PDB entry 5U5Q | X-ray diffraction, 3.80 A resolution | chains B and L of the 12 polymer chains in the assembly

== Chain B ==
Protein: DNA-directed RNA polymerase II subunit RPB2
Source organism: Saccharomyces cerevisiae (strain ATCC 204508 / S288c)
Notes: EC 2.7.7.6
UniProtKB: P08518 (RPB2_YEAST); numbering as in UniProt (aligned over 1-1224)
Amino-acid sequence (1224 residues; row label = number of the first residue in the row):
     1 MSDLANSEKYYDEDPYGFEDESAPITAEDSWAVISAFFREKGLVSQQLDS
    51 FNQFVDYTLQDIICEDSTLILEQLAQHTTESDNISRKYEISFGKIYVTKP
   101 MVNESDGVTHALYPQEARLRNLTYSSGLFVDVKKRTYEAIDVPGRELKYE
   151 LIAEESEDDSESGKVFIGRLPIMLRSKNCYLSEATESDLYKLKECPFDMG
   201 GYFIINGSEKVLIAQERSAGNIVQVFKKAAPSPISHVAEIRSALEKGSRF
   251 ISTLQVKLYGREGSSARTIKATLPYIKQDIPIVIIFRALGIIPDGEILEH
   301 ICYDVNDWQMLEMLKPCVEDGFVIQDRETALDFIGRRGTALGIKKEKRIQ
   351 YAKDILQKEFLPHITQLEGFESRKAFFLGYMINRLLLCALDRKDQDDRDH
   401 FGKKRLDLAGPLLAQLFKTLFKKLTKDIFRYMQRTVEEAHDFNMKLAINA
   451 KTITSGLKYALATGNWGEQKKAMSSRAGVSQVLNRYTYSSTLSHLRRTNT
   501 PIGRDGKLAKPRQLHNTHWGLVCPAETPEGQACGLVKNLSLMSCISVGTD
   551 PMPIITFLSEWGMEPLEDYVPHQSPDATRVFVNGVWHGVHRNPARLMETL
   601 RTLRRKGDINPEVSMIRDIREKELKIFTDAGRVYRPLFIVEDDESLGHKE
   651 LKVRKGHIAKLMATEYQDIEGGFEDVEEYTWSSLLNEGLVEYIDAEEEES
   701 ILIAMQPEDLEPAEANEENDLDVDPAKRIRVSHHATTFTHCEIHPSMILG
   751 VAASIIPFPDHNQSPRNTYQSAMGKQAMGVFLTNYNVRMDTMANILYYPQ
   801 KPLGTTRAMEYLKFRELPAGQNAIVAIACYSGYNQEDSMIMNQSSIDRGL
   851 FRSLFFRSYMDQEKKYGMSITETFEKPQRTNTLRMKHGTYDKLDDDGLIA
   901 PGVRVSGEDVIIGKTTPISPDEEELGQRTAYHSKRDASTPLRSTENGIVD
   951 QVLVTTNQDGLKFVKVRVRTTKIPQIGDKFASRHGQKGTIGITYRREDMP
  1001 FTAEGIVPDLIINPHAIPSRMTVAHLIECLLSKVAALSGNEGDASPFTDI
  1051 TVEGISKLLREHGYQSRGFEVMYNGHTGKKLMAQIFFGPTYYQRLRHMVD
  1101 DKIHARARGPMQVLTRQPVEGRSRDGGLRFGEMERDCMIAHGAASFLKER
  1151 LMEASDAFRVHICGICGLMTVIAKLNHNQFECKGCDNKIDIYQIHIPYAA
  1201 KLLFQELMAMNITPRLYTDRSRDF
Not modelled in the structure: 1-19, 77-89, 135-163, 920-932
Metal / ion sites: Zn2+: Cys-1163, Cys-1166, Cys-1182, Cys-1185
What the authors report for this chain:
  - conformationally variable residues (order/disorder transition): Ile-70 to Gln-76, Gly-335 to Lys-345, Trp-466 to Ala-477, Glu-717 to Asp-722

== Chain L ==
Protein: DNA-directed RNA polymerases I, II, and III subunit RPABC4
Source organism: Saccharomyces cerevisiae (strain ATCC 204508 / S288c)
UniProtKB: P40422 (RPAB4_YEAST); numbering as in UniProt (aligned over 1-70)
Amino-acid sequence (70 residues; row label = number of the first residue in the row):
     1 MSREGFQIPTNLDAAAAGTSQARTATLKYICAECSSKLSLSRTDAVRCKD
    51 CGHRILLKARTKRLVQFEAR
Not modelled in the structure: 1-24
Metal / ion sites: Zn2+: Cys-31, Cys-34, Cys-48, Cys-51
Swiss-Prot annotation at these positions:
  - zinc finger: Cys-31 to Cys-51 (C4-type)
  - binding site (Zn(2+)): Cys-31, Cys-34, Cys-48, Cys-51

== How chain B and chain L interact ==
Pairs across the interface (41):
  Glu-104(B) / Arg-47(L)  salt bridge
  Glu-104(B) / Arg-54(L)  salt bridge
  Asp-106(B) / Arg-47(L)  hydrogen bond (backbone-side chain)
  Gly-107(B) / Arg-47(L)
  His-110(B) / His-53(L)  hydrogen bond
  His-110(B) / Arg-54(L)
  Glu-116(B) / His-53(L)  salt bridge
  Glu-116(B) / Arg-54(L)  salt bridge
  Arg-120(B) / Arg-54(L)
  Lys-193(B) / Ala-32(L)  hydrogen bond (side chain-backbone)
  Lys-193(B) / Glu-33(L)
  Arg-852(B) / Arg-70(L)  hydrogen bond (side chain-backbone)
  Glu-875(B) / Arg-42(L)  salt bridge
  Asp-894(B) / Lys-58(L)  salt bridge
  Asp-896(B) / Tyr-29(L)  hydrogen bond
  Asp-896(B) / Lys-58(L)  salt bridge
  Leu-898(B) / Lys-58(L)
  Ile-899(B) / Lys-58(L)  hydrogen bond (backbone-side chain)
  Ala-900(B) / Ala-59(L)
  Ala-900(B) / Thr-61(L)
  Pro-901(B) / Ala-59(L)
  Pro-901(B) / Arg-60(L)
  Pro-901(B) / Thr-61(L)  hydrogen bond (backbone-side chain)
  Gly-902(B) / Val-65(L)
  Val-903(B) / Thr-61(L)
  Arg-904(B) / Gln-66(L)  hydrogen bond (side chain-backbone)
  Arg-904(B) / Phe-67(L)
  Arg-904(B) / Glu-68(L)  salt bridge
  Ile-948(B) / Phe-67(L)  hydrophobic
  Gln-951(B) / Leu-57(L)
  Val-952(B) / Leu-57(L)
  Val-952(B) / Lys-58(L)
  Leu-953(B) / Leu-56(L)
  Val-954(B) / Val-46(L)
  Val-954(B) / Arg-54(L)
  Val-954(B) / Ile-55(L)
  Val-954(B) / Leu-56(L)  hydrogen bond (backbone-backbone)
  Thr-955(B) / Arg-54(L)  hydrogen bond (side chain-backbone)
  Thr-955(B) / Ile-55(L)  hydrogen bond (side chain-backbone)
  Thr-956(B) / Val-46(L)
  Thr-956(B) / Arg-54(L)
Other interface residues (no listed pair), chain B (29 interface residues in all): Phe-874, Lys-892, Leu-893, Lys-962
Other interface residues (no listed pair), chain L (22 interface residues in all): Thr-43, Arg-63

== Summary ==
Chain B and chain L form an interface of 29 and 22 residues respectively, with 11 hydrogen bonds and 8 salt
bridges. Polar contacts include Glu-104(B)/Arg-47(L), Glu-104(B)/Arg-54(L) and Glu-116(B)/His-53(L). From
UniProt: 4 Zn2+-binding residues on chain L. From the paper: conformational variability at Ile-70(B),
Gly-335(B) and Trp-466(B) among others.
Here chain B is DNA-directed RNA polymerase II subunit RPB2 and chain L is DNA-directed RNA polymerases I, II,
and III subunit RPABC4, both from Saccharomyces cerevisiae (strain ATCC 204508 / S288c). Entry 5U5Q (12
Subunit RNA Polymerase II at Room Temperature collected using SFX) was determined by X-ray diffraction (same
publication as 5MND and 5TRX).
